Entry 9EK2 (electron microscopy, 8.30 A resolution (very low resolution: no residue pairs are listed; an interface is given only as per-side residue counts)); this record covers chains G and C of the 39 polymer chains in the assembly.

== Chain G (and C) ==
Molecule: Matrix protein p17
Organism: Human immunodeficiency virus type 1
Notes: chain C of this document is another copy of the same molecule, construct and numbering; everything in this record applies to it too
UniProtKB: P12497 (POL_HV1N5); residues 1-115 here correspond to UniProt positions 2-116 (UniProt number = residue number + 1)
Chain sequence (115 residues; each row starts with the number of its first residue):
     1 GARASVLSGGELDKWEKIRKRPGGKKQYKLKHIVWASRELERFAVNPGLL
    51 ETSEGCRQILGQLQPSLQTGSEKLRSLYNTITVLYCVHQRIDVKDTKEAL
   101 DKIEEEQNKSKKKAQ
Covalent attachments: myristic acid (MYR) linked to Gly1
Differences from the reference sequence: engineered mutation Lys20 (Leu21 in P12497), Lys73 (Glu74 in P12497), Thr82 (Ala83 in P12497)
Curated features (UniProtKB/Swiss-Prot):
  - region: Val6 to Leu30 (Interaction with Gp41), Leu7 to Arg42 (Interaction with host CALM1), Glu11 to Ile18 (Interaction with host AP3D1), Asp13 to His32 (Interaction with membrane phosphatidylinositol 4,5-bisphosphate and RNA), Glu72, Leu74 to Ser76 (Interaction with membrane phosphatidylinositol 4,5-bisphosphate)
  - motif: Trp15 to Arg19, Arg21 (Nuclear export signal), Lys25 to Lys31 (Nuclear localization signal)
  - lipidation: Gly1 (N-myristoyl glycine)
What the authors report for this chain:
  - binding site for myristic acid: Arg38 (from molecular simulation)
  - mutagenesis - L20K/E73K/A82T: increased binding to lipid (from molecular simulation)
  - mutagenesis - R19A, E41A, E51A: unchanged growth
  - mutagenesis - R19L: unchanged growth (citing earlier work)

== How chain G and chain C interact ==
At this resolution (8 A) residue pairs are not listed: 7 residues of chain G and 8 of chain C lie at the interface.

== Summary ==
7 residues of chain G face 8 of chain C across their interface. Myristic acid is covalently linked to Gly1(G).
The paper reports a binding site for myristic acid at Arg38(G); L20K/E73K/A82T of chain G increase binding to
lipid; 5 substitutions were tested in all.
Both chains are Matrix protein p17 (Human immunodeficiency virus type 1). Entry 9EK2 (HIV-1 immature
L20K/E73K/A82T matrix protein p17 lattice) was determined by electron microscopy (same publication as 9EK1 and
9EK3).
